PDB entry 7ZRD | electron microscopy, 3.30 A resolution | chains A and C of the 4 polymer chains in the assembly

== Chain A ==
Name: Potassium-transporting ATPase potassium-binding subunit
Source organism: Escherichia coli
UniProtKB: P03959 (KDPA_ECOLI); numbering as in UniProt (aligned over 1-557)
Chain sequence (557 residues; numbered 1 to 557; the number before each row is that of its first residue):
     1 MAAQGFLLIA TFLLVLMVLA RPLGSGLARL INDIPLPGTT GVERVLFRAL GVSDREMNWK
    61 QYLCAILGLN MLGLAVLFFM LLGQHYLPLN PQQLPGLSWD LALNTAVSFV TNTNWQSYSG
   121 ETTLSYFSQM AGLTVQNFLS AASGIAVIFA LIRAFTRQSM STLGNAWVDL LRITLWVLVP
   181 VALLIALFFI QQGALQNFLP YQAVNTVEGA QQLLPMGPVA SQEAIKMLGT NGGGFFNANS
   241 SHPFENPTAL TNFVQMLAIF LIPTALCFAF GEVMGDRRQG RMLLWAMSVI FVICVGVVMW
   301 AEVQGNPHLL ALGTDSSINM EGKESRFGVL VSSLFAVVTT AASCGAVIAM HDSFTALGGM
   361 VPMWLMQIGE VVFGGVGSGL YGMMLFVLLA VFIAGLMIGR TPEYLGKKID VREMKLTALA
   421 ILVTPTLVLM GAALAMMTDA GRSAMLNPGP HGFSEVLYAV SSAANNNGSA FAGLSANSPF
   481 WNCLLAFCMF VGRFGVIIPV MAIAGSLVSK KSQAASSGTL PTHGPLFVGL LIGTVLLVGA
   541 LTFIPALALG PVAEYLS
UniProt features mapped onto this chain:
  - mutagenesis: G232 (G232A/S: Decrease in K(+) affinity and loss of cation selectivity)
Bound ions: K+ site 1: N112, T113, T230, N231, S343, N466, N467; K+ site 2: N114, G232, G468; K+ site 3 near G369 (its only coordinating residue here); K+ site 4: N466, G492

== Chain C ==
Name: Potassium-transporting ATPase KdpC subunit
Source organism: Escherichia coli
UniProtKB: P03961 (KDPC_ECOLI); residues 1-190 here = UniProt positions 1-190
Chain sequence (190 residues; row label = number of the first residue in the row):
     1 MSGLRPALST FIFLLLITGG VYPLLTTVLG QWWFPWQANG SLIREGDTVR GSALIGQNFT
    61 GNGYFHGRPS ATAEMPYNPQ ASGGSNLAVS NPELDKLIAA RVAALRAANP DASASVPVEL
   121 VTASASGLDN NITPQAAAWQ IPRVAKARNL SVEQLTQLIA KYSQQPLVKY IGQPVVNIVE
   181 LNLALDKLDE
UniProt features mapped onto this chain:
  - mutagenesis: Q140 to L150 (Cell does not grow at low potassium concentrations)

== Interface between chain A and chain C ==
Pairs across the interface (194):
  Q4(A) - K169(C)
  Q4(A) - Y170(C)
  L8(A) - Y170(C)
  L8(A) - I171(C)  hydrophobic
  T11(A) - Y170(C)
  L46(A) - F13(C)  hydrophobic
  L50(A) - R5(C)
  L50(A) - S9(C)  hydrogen bond (backbone-side chain)
  L50(A) - F13(C)  hydrophobic
  G51(A) - R5(C)
  V52(A) - P6(C)  hydrophobic
  R55(A) - G3(C)
  R55(A) - P6(C)
  L69(A) - F11(C)  hydrophobic
  L72(A) - L8(C)  hydrophobic
  L72(A) - F11(C)  hydrophobic
  G73(A) - F11(C)
  V76(A) - F11(C)  hydrophobic
  E121(A) - P79(C)
  E121(A) - Q80(C)
  E121(A) - S82(C)  hydrogen bond
  T122(A) - Q80(C)
  M130(A) - G19(C)
  M130(A) - P23(C)  hydrophobic
  V135(A) - L15(C)
  V135(A) - T18(C)
  V135(A) - G19(C)
  F138(A) - T18(C)
  F138(A) - Y22(C)  hydrophobic
  L139(A) - F11(C)  hydrophobic
  L139(A) - L14(C)  hydrophobic
  W167(A) - A7(C)  hydrophobic
  W167(A) - T10(C)
  L171(A) - T10(C)
  L171(A) - F13(C)  hydrophobic
  T174(A) - L14(C)
  L175(A) - F13(C)  hydrophobic
  L175(A) - L14(C)  hydrophobic
  A182(A) - Y22(C)
  L183(A) - Y22(C)  hydrophobic
  L183(A) - L25(C)  hydrophobic
  L183(A) - T26(C)
  A186(A) - T26(C)
  L187(A) - L29(C)  hydrophobic
  L187(A) - W33(C)  hydrophobic
  L187(A) - F34(C)
  I190(A) - T26(C)
  I190(A) - G30(C)
  I190(A) - F34(C)  hydrophobic
  I190(A) - Q37(C)
  I190(A) - A38(C)  hydrophobic
  Q191(A) - F34(C)
  Q191(A) - Q37(C)  hydrogen bond (backbone-side chain)
  Q192(A) - Q37(C)
  G193(A) - Q37(C)
  G193(A) - L54(C)
  A194(A) - Q37(C)
  L195(A) - G40(C)
  Q196(A) - T26(C)
  Q196(A) - T27(C)  hydrogen bond
  Q196(A) - Q31(C)
  Q196(A) - A38(C)  hydrogen bond (backbone-backbone)
  N197(A) - Q31(C)
  N197(A) - A38(C)
  N197(A) - N39(C)
  F198(A) - T27(C)
  Y201(A) - Q80(C)
  Q202(A) - L42(C)
  Q202(A) - R44(C)
  A203(A) - V49(C)
  V204(A) - R50(C)
  V204(A) - G51(C)
  N205(A) - T48(C)
  N205(A) - V49(C)
  N205(A) - R50(C)
  T206(A) - Q57(C)
  V207(A) - R50(C)
  V207(A) - Q57(C)
  V207(A) - Y64(C)
  V207(A) - L183(C)  hydrophobic
  V207(A) - D186(C)
  E208(A) - N58(C)
  E208(A) - F59(C)
  E208(A) - T60(C)
  E208(A) - Y64(C)
  Q211(A) - M75(C)
  Q212(A) - I55(C)
  Q212(A) - G56(C)  hydrogen bond (side chain-backbone)
  Q212(A) - Q57(C)
  Q212(A) - Y77(C)  hydrogen bond (side chain-backbone)
  Q212(A) - P79(C)
  L213(A) - P79(C)
  L213(A) - Q80(C)  hydrogen bond (backbone-side chain)
  L214(A) - L42(C)  hydrophobic
  L214(A) - S52(C)
  L214(A) - I55(C)  hydrophobic
  L214(A) - P79(C)  hydrophobic
  P215(A) - P79(C)
  P215(A) - Q80(C)
  M216(A) - N39(C)
  S221(A) - Y22(C)  hydrogen bond (backbone-side chain)
  A224(A) - Y22(C)
  N237(A) - S82(C)  hydrogen bond (side chain-backbone)
  N237(A) - G83(C)
  A238(A) - S82(C)
  A238(A) - S126(C)
  S241(A) - A125(C)
  S241(A) - S126(C)  hydrogen bond (backbone-side chain)
  H242(A) - I55(C)
  H242(A) - S82(C)
  H242(A) - L128(C)
  P243(A) - L54(C)
  P243(A) - L128(C)
  F244(A) - G40(C)
  F244(A) - S52(C)
  F244(A) - L54(C)  hydrophobic
  F244(A) - I55(C)  hydrophobic
  A249(A) - I171(C)
  L250(A) - L167(C)  hydrophobic
  N306(A) - V89(C)
  N306(A) - L94(C)
  H308(A) - D95(C)
  L309(A) - I98(C)  hydrophobic
  L309(A) - V118(C)  hydrophobic
  L312(A) - D95(C)
  L312(A) - I98(C)  hydrophobic
  L312(A) - A99(C)  hydrophobic
  L312(A) - V102(C)
  G313(A) - R106(C)
  G313(A) - S115(C)
  G313(A) - V116(C)
  T314(A) - V116(C)
  T314(A) - P117(C)
  T314(A) - V118(C)
  D315(A) - S115(C)
  D315(A) - V116(C)  hydrogen bond (backbone-backbone)
  D315(A) - P117(C)
  D315(A) - V118(C)
  I318(A) - V118(C)
  M320(A) - R68(C)  hydrogen bond (backbone-side chain)
  M320(A) - V118(C)  hydrophobic
  M320(A) - E119(C)
  M320(A) - T122(C)  hydrogen bond (backbone-side chain)
  M320(A) - A123(C)
  E321(A) - S85(C)  hydrogen bond
  E321(A) - L94(C)
  E321(A) - T122(C)
  E321(A) - A123(C)  hydrogen bond (side chain-backbone)
  G322(A) - A123(C)  hydrogen bond (backbone-backbone)
  G322(A) - S124(C)
  G322(A) - A125(C)
  K323(A) - R68(C)  hydrogen bond (backbone-side chain)
  K323(A) - S124(C)
  K323(A) - A125(C)
  E324(A) - R68(C)
  E324(A) - A125(C)
  E324(A) - S126(C)  hydrogen bond
  E324(A) - D129(C)
  S325(A) - R68(C)
  S325(A) - E119(C)
  S325(A) - D129(C)  hydrogen bond
  S325(A) - N131(C)  hydrogen bond (side chain-backbone)
  S325(A) - Q173(C)
  S325(A) - V175(C)
  R326(A) - N131(C)
  R326(A) - Q173(C)  hydrogen bond (backbone-backbone)
  R326(A) - V175(C)
  F327(A) - Q173(C)
  G328(A) - Q173(C)
  V331(A) - Y170(C)
  V331(A) - I171(C)
  V331(A) - G172(C)
  I348(A) - A125(C)
  A349(A) - A125(C)  hydrophobic
  M350(A) - N86(C)
  M350(A) - A125(C)
  D352(A) - N86(C)
  D352(A) - A88(C)
  S353(A) - S85(C)  hydrogen bond (side chain-backbone)
  S353(A) - N86(C)
  S353(A) - L87(C)
  F354(A) - V89(C)
  L446(A) - N86(C)
  L446(A) - L87(C)  hydrophobic
  N447(A) - N86(C)  hydrogen bond (side chain-backbone)
  N447(A) - L87(C)
  N447(A) - A88(C)  hydrogen bond (side chain-backbone)
  N447(A) - N91(C)  hydrogen bond
  P448(A) - N91(C)
  H451(A) - A88(C)
  A472(A) - N86(C)
  G473(A) - N86(C)
  E554(A) - A88(C)
  E554(A) - S90(C)  hydrogen bond
Interface residues without a listed pair, chain A (107 interface residues in all): L7, A49, T134, Q136, V179, L199, A210, A220, I225, F236, P247, F253, P307, S316, N319, V329, T355
Interface residues without a listed pair, chain C (93 interface residues in all): S41, G61, A81, G84, R101, A114, V121, I132, P166

== Overview ==
107 residues of chain A face 93 of chain C across their interface; the contacts include 27 hydrogen bonds.
Polar pairs include L50(A)-S9(C), E121(A)-S82(C) and Q191(A)-Q37(C). UniProt lists one mutagenesis site on
chain A; 11 mutagenesis sites on chain C.
Chain A is Potassium-transporting ATPase potassium-binding subunit and chain C is Potassium-transporting
ATPase KdpC subunit, both from Escherichia coli; the structure, Cryo-EM map of the WT KdpFABC complex in the
E1-P tight conformation, stabilised with the inhibitor ..., was determined by electron microscopy, deposited
together with 7ZRE, 7ZRG, 7ZRH, 7ZRI, 7ZRJ, 7ZRK, 7ZRL and 7ZRM.
